PDB entry 6KQD | X-ray diffraction, 3.30 A resolution | chains D and E of the 9 polymer chains in the assembly

[Chain D]
Molecule: DNA-directed RNA polymerase subunit beta'
From: Thermus thermophilus (strain HB8 / ATCC 27634 / DSM 579)
Notes: EC 2.7.7.6
UniProt: Q8RQE8 (RPOC_THET8); residue numbers follow UniProt; this construct covers 1-1524
Chain sequence (1524 residues; each row starts with the number of its first residue):
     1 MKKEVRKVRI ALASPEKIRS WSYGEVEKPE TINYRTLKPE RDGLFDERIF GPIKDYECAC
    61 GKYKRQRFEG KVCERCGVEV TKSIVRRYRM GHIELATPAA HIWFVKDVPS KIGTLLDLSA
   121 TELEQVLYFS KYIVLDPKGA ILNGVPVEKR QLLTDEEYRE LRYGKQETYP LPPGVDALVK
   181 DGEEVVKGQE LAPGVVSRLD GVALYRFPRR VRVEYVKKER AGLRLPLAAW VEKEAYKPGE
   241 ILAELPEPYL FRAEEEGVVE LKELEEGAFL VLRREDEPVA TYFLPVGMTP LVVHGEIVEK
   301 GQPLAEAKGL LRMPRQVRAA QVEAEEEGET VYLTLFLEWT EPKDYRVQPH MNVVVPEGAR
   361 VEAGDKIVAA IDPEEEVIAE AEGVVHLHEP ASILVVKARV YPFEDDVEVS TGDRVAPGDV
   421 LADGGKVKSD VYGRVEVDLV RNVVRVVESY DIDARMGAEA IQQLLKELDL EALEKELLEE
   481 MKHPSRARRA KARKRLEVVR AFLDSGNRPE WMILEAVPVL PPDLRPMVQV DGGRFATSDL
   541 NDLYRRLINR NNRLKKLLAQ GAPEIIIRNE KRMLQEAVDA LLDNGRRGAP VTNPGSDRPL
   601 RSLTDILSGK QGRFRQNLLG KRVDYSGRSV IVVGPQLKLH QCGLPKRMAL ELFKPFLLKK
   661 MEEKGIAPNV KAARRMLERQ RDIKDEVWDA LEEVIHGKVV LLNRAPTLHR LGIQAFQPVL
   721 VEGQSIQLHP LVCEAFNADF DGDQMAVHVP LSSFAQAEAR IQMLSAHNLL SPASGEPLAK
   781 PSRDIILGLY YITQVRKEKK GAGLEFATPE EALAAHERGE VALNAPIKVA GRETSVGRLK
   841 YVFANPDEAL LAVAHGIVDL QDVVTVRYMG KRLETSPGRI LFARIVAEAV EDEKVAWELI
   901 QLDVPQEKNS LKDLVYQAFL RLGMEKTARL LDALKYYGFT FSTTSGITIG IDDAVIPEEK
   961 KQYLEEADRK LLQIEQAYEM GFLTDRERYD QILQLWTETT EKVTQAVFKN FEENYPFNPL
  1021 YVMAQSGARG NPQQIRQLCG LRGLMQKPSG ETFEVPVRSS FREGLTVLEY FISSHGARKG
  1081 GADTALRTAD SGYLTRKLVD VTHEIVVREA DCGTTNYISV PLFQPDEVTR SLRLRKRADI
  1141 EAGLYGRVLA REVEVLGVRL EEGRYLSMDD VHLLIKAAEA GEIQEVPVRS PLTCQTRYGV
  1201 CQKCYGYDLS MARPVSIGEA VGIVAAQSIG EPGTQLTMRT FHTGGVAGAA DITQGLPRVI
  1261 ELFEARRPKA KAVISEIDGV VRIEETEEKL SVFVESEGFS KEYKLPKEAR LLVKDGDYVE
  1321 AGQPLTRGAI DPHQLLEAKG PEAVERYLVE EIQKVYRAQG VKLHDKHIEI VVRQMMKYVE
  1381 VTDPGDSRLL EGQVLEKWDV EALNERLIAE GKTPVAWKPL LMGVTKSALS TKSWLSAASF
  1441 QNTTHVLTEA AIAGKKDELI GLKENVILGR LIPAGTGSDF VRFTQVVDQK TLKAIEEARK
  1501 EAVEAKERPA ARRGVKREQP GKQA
Disordered / not traced: 1-2, 1238-1251, 1503-1524
Metal / ion sites: Zn2+ site 1: Cys58, Cys60, Cys73, Cys76; Mg2+ site 1: Asp739, Asp741, Asp743 (shared with 1 residue of chain I); Mg2+ site 2 near Lys840 (its only coordinating residue here); Zn2+ site 2: Cys1112, Cys1194, Cys1201, Cys1204

[Chain E]
Molecule: DNA-directed RNA polymerase subunit omega
From: Thermus thermophilus (strain HB8 / ATCC 27634 / DSM 579)
Notes: EC 2.7.7.6
UniProt: Q8RQE7 (RPOZ_THET8); residues 1-99 here = UniProt positions 1-99
Chain sequence (99 residues; numbered 1 to 99; the number before each row is that of its first residue):
     1 MAEPGIDKLF GMVDSKYRLT VVVAKRAQQL LRHGFKNTVL EPEERPKMQT LEGLFDDPNA
    61 VTWAMKELLT GRLVFGENLV PEDRLQKEME RLYPVEREE
Disordered / not traced: 1, 96-99

[Chain D / chain E interface]
Residue-residue contacts (97; chain D residue first):
  His640(D) with Ala2(E)
  Asp689(D) with Leu51(E)
  Glu693(D) with Met48(E); Thr50(E)
  His696(D) with Met48(E); Asp57(E), salt bridge; Asn59(E), hydrogen bond (backbone-side chain)
  Gly697(D) with Asn59(E)
  Lys698(D) with Asn59(E)
  Ser753(D) with Leu31(E)
  Phe754(D) with Ala24(E), hydrophobic; Gln28(E)
  Ala757(D) with Thr20(E); Ala24(E), hydrophobic
  Glu758(D) with Thr20(E)
  Arg760(D) with Glu3(E), salt bridge; Asn59(E), hydrogen bond; Val61(E); Thr62(E), hydrogen bond
  Ile761(D) with Phe10(E), hydrophobic; Leu19(E), hydrophobic; Thr20(E); Val23(E), hydrophobic
  Gln762(D) with Tyr17(E); Thr20(E), hydrogen bond
  Ala766(D) with Ala2(E)
  His767(D) with Ala2(E); Glu3(E), hydrogen bond (side chain-backbone); Ile6(E)
  Gly923(D) with Asp7(E)
  Met924(D) with Asp7(E), hydrogen bond (backbone-side chain); Phe10(E), hydrophobic
  Glu925(D) with Ala2(E); Glu3(E); Pro4(E); Gly5(E), hydrogen bond (side chain-backbone); Ile6(E); Asp7(E), hydrogen bond (backbone-side chain)
  Met1211(D) with Lys16(E), hydrogen bond
  Arg1213(D) with Phe10(E)
  Ser1216(D) with Ser15(E); Lys16(E), hydrogen bond (side chain-backbone)
  Ile1217(D) with Ser15(E), hydrogen bond (backbone-side chain); Tyr17(E)
  Gly1218(D) with Tyr17(E)
  Glu1219(D) with Tyr17(E), hydrogen bond
  Gly1475(D) with Tyr17(E)
  Thr1476(D) with Tyr17(E); Thr20(E)
  Phe1480(D) with Asp14(E); Arg18(E), hydrogen bond (backbone-side chain); Glu77(E)
  Val1481(D) with Ser15(E); Tyr17(E), hydrophobic; Arg18(E); Val21(E)
  Arg1482(D) with Val21(E); Lys25(E)
  Phe1483(D) with Lys25(E); Glu77(E)
  Thr1484(D) with Arg18(E), hydrogen bond; Val22(E); Lys25(E), hydrogen bond (backbone-side chain); Gly76(E); Glu77(E)
  Gln1485(D) with Val74(E); Phe75(E); Gly76(E), hydrogen bond (backbone-backbone); Asn78(E); Leu79(E), hydrogen bond (side chain-backbone); Val80(E), hydrogen bond (side chain-backbone); Glu82(E), hydrogen bond
  Val1486(D) with Val22(E); Lys25(E); Gln29(E), hydrogen bond (backbone-side chain); Val74(E)
  Val1487(D) with Leu73(E); Val74(E), hydrogen bond (backbone-backbone); Leu85(E), hydrophobic
  Asp1488(D) with Arg26(E), salt bridge; Asn37(E); Val39(E); Leu73(E)
  Gln1489(D) with Arg72(E), hydrogen bond (backbone-backbone); Val74(E)
  Lys1490(D) with Tyr93(E)
  Thr1491(D) with Met89(E); Leu92(E); Tyr93(E)
  Ile1495(D) with Val80(E), hydrophobic; Arg84(E); Leu85(E), hydrophobic; Glu88(E)
  Ala1498(D) with Glu88(E)
  Arg1499(D) with Leu79(E); Val80(E); Pro81(E)
Other interface residues (no listed pair), chain D (47 interface residues in all): Lys660, Gln756, Leu764, Ala928, Asp1479, Ala1494
Other interface residues (no listed pair), chain E (54 interface residues in all): Ala27, Lys47, Pro58, Met65, Arg91

[Summary]
47 residues of chain D face 54 of chain E across their interface, with 22 hydrogen bonds and 3 salt bridges.
Polar contacts include His696(D)-Asp57(E), Arg760(D)-Glu3(E) and Asp1488(D)-Arg26(E). The Zn2+ site 1 is built
by Cys58(D), Cys60(D), Cys73(D) and Cys76(D).
Chain D is DNA-directed RNA polymerase subunit beta' and chain E is DNA-directed RNA polymerase subunit omega,
both from Thermus thermophilus (strain HB8 / ATCC 27634 / DSM 579); the structure, Thermus thermophilus
initial transcription complex comprising sigma A and 5'-OH RNA of 3 nt, was determined by X-ray diffraction,
deposited together with 6KQE, 6KQF, 6KQG, 6KQH, 6KQL, 6KQM and 6 further entries.
